Entry 9B8B (electron microscopy, 3.20 A resolution); this record covers chains H and A of the 14 polymer chains in the assembly.

== Chain H ==
Name: RM038 fragment antigen binding heavy chain
From: Macaca mulatta
Sequence (134 residues; row label = number of the first residue in the row; a row labelled like 82A-82C holds insertion residues (82A, then the next letters in order); numbers below 1 keep their minus sign (Gln-1 is residue -1)):
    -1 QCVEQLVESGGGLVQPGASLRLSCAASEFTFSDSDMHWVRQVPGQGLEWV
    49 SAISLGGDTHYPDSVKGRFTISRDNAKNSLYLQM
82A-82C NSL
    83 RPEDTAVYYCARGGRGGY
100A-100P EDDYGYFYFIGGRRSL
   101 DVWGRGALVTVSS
Disordered / not traced: -1 to 0, 112-113
Modified residues: Tyr100D (O-sulfo-L-tyrosine; TYS); Tyr100F (O-sulfo-L-tyrosine; TYS)
Disulfides: Cys22-Cys92
Small-molecule neighbours: N-acetylglucosamine (NAG; 2-acetamido-2-deoxy-beta-D-glucopyranose): Gly54, Asp56, Tyr100D, Gly100E

== Chain A ==
Name: Envelope glycoprotein gp160
From: Human immunodeficiency virus 1
UniProtKB: Q2N0S6 (Q2N0S6_9HIV1); aligned to UniProt positions 30-497 over residues 31-508 (the alignment contains insertions or deletions, so no single offset holds)
Sequence (504 residues; each row starts with the number of its first residue; note: 10 numbers in that range are skipped by the numbering (no residue carries them; nothing is unmodelled there); numbering starts at 0):
     0 MGILPSPGMPALLSLVSLLSVLLMGCVAETGAENLWVTVYYGVPVWKDAE
    50 TTLFCASDAKAYETEKHNVWATHACVSTDPNPQEIHLENVTEEFNMWKNN
   100 MVEQMHEDIISLWDQSLKPCVKLTPLCVGLQCTNVTNNITDD
   150 MRGELKNCSFNATTELRNKRQKVYSLFYRLDIVPMVDLWTNYRLISCNTS
   200 AITQACPKVSFEPIPIHYCAPAGFAILKCKDKKFNGTGPCQNVSTVQCTH
   250 GIKPVVSTQLLLNGSLAEEEVIIRSENITNNAKNILVQLNTSVQINCTRP
   300 NNNTVKSIRI
   311 GPGQAFYYTGDIIGDIRQAHCNVSKATWNETLGKVVKQLRKHFGNNTIIR
   361 FAQSSGGDLEVTTHSFNCGGEFFYCNTSGLFNSTW
   397 ISNTSVQGSNSTGSNDSITLPCRIKQIINMWQRIGQAMYAPPIQGVIRCV
   447 SNITGLILTRDGGSTNSTTETFRPGGGDMRDNWRSELYKYKVVKIEPLGV
   497 APTRCKRRVVGRRRRRR
Disordered / not traced: 0-31, 59-81, 397-412, 460-462, 505-513
Construct notes: initiating methionine (0); expression tag (1-30, 509-513); conflict Ser76 (Pro75 in Q2N0S6), Glu106 (Thr105 in Q2N0S6), Gly128 (Thr127 in Q2N0S6), 22 further conflict positions vs the reference (Q2N0S6) not listed
Disulfides: Cys119-Cys205, Cys126-Cys196, Cys131-Cys157, Cys218-Cys247, Cys228-Cys239, Cys378-Cys445, Cys385-Cys418
Glycans and other covalent adducts: N-acetylglucosamine (NAG) linked to Asn88, Asn133, Asn156, Asn160, Asn197, Asn234, Asn241, Asn262, Asn276, Asn289, Asn295, Asn301, Asn332, Asn386, Asn448
What the authors report for this chain:
  - post-translational modification sites: Asn160
  - mutagenesis - R169E/K171E: abolished binding to long-HCDR3 Apex bnAbs

== Chain H / chain A interface ==
Contacting residue pairs (16):
  Asp33(H) - Trp188(A)  hydrogen bond
  Ala50(H) - Trp188(A)  hydrophobic
  Ile51(H) - Trp188(A)
  Ser52(H) - Trp188(A)
  Asp56(H) - Gln130(A)  hydrogen bond
  Asp56(H) - Trp188(A)
  Asp100B(H) - Asn167(A)
  Asp100B(H) - Arg169(A)  hydrogen bond (backbone-side chain)
  Tyr100D(H) - Val127(A)
  Tyr100D(H) - Gly128(A)
  Tyr100D(H) - Asn160(A)
  Tyr100D(H) - Arg169(A)
  Gly100E(H) - Arg169(A)
  Tyr100H(H) - Trp188(A)  hydrogen bond
  Arg100N(H) - Val185(A)  hydrogen bond (side chain-backbone)
  Arg100N(H) - Leu187(A)
Other interface residues (no listed pair), chain H (14 interface residues in all): Thr57, His58, Tyr100, Asp100C
Other interface residues (no listed pair), chain A (13 interface residues in all): Phe159, Arg166, Lys171, Asp186
From the paper, about this interface:
  - epitope / paratope residues, chain A: Val127(A), Gly128(A), Asn160(A), Arg166(A), Asn167(A), Arg169(A)

== In short ==
Chain H and chain A form an interface of 14 and 13 residues respectively; the contacts include 5 hydrogen
bonds. Among the polar pairs are Asp33(H)-Trp188(A), Asp56(H)-Gln130(A) and Asp100B(H)-Arg169(A). Chain H
binds N-acetylglucosamine. From the paper: R169E/K171E of chain A abolish binding to long-HCDR3 Apex bnAbs;
epitope/paratope residues Val127(A), Gly128(A) and Asn160(A) among others.
Chain H is RM038 fragment antigen binding heavy chain (Macaca mulatta) and chain A is Envelope glycoprotein
gp160 (Human immunodeficiency virus 1); the structure, RM038 Fab in complex with Apex-GT 6.2 trimer and RM20A3
Fab, was determined by electron microscopy (same publication as 9MPX, 9MQG, 9B8C, 9MPB and 9MPC).
